6Q41 - chains B and C of the 3 polymer chains in the assembly; structure by X-ray diffraction, 1.03 A resolution.

# Chain B (and C)
Molecule: Middle and Trailing Chains of the BAA collagen heterotrimer
Notes: chain C of this document is another copy of the same molecule, construct and numbering; everything in this record applies to it too
Sequence (50 residues; numbered 0 to 49; the number before each row is that of its first residue; numbering starts at 0):
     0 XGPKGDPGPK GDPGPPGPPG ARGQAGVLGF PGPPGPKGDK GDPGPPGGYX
Modified / non-standard residues: ACE (acetyl group) at position 0, NH2 (amino group) at position 49; L27 (norleucine; NLE); P30 (4-hydroxyproline; HYP)

# How chain B and chain C interact
Pairs across the interface - 82 pairs, chain B then chain C:
  ACE_0(B) - ACE_0(C)
  ACE_0(B) - G1(C)
  G1(B) - ACE_0(C)
  G1(B) - G1(C)
  G1(B) - P2(C)
  P2(B) - G1(C)
  K3(B) - P2(C)
  K3(B) - K3(C)
  K3(B) - D5(C)  salt bridge
  G4(B) - P2(C)  hydrogen bond (backbone-backbone)
  G4(B) - G4(C)
  D5(B) - G4(C)
  P6(B) - D5(C)
  G7(B) - D5(C)  hydrogen bond (backbone-backbone)
  G7(B) - G7(C)
  P8(B) - G7(C)
  K9(B) - P8(C)
  K9(B) - K9(C)
  K9(B) - G10(C)
  K9(B) - D11(C)  salt bridge
  G10(B) - P8(C)  hydrogen bond (backbone-backbone)
  G10(B) - G10(C)
  D11(B) - G10(C)
  P12(B) - D11(C)
  G13(B) - D11(C)  hydrogen bond (backbone-backbone)
  G13(B) - G13(C)
  P14(B) - G13(C)
  P15(B) - P14(C)
  G16(B) - P14(C)  hydrogen bond (backbone-backbone)
  G16(B) - G16(C)
  P17(B) - G16(C)
  P18(B) - P17(C)
  G19(B) - P17(C)  hydrogen bond (backbone-backbone)
  G19(B) - G19(C)
  A20(B) - G19(C)
  R21(B) - A20(C)
  R21(B) - R21(C)  hydrogen bond (side chain-backbone)
  R21(B) - G22(C)
  R21(B) - Q23(C)
  G22(B) - A20(C)  hydrogen bond (backbone-backbone)
  G22(B) - G22(C)
  Q23(B) - G22(C)
  A24(B) - Q23(C)
  G25(B) - Q23(C)  hydrogen bond (backbone-backbone)
  G25(B) - G25(C)
  V26(B) - G25(C)
  L27(B) - V26(C)
  L27(B) - L27(C)
  L27(B) - F29(C)
  G28(B) - V26(C)  hydrogen bond (backbone-backbone)
  G28(B) - G28(C)
  F29(B) - G28(C)
  P30(B) - F29(C)
  G31(B) - F29(C)  hydrogen bond (backbone-backbone)
  G31(B) - G31(C)
  P32(B) - G31(C)
  P33(B) - P32(C)
  G34(B) - P32(C)  hydrogen bond (backbone-backbone)
  G34(B) - P33(C)
  G34(B) - G34(C)
  G34(B) - P35(C)
  P35(B) - G34(C)
  K36(B) - P35(C)
  K36(B) - K36(C)
  K36(B) - D38(C)  salt bridge
  G37(B) - P35(C)  hydrogen bond (backbone-backbone)
  G37(B) - G37(C)
  D38(B) - G37(C)
  K39(B) - D38(C)
  K39(B) - K39(C)  hydrogen bond (side chain-backbone)
  K39(B) - G40(C)
  K39(B) - D41(C)  salt bridge
  G40(B) - D38(C)  hydrogen bond (backbone-backbone)
  G40(B) - G40(C)
  D41(B) - G40(C)
  P42(B) - D41(C)
  G43(B) - D41(C)  hydrogen bond (backbone-backbone)
  G43(B) - G43(C)
  P44(B) - G43(C)
  P45(B) - P44(C)
  G46(B) - P44(C)  hydrogen bond (backbone-backbone)
  G46(B) - G46(C)
Also at the interface, not in a pair above, chain C (47 interface residues in all): P6, P12, P15, P18, A24, P30, P42, P45

# Summary
The chain B/chain C interface involves 47 residues from each chain, with 17 hydrogen bonds and 4 salt bridges.
Among the polar pairs are K3(B)-D5(C), K9(B)-D11(C) and K36(B)-D38(C).
Both chains are Middle and Trailing Chains of the BAA collagen heterotrimer. Entry 6Q41 (Atomic resolution
crystal structure of a BAA collagen heterotrimer) was determined by X-ray diffraction (same publication as
6Q43).
